Entry 1TQY (X-ray diffraction, 2.00 A resolution); this record covers chains A and B.

[Chain A]
Name: Actinorhodin polyketide putative beta-ketoacyl synthase 1
Source organism: Streptomyces coelicolor A3(2)
Notes: EC 2.3.1.-; fragment: Ketosynthase
Reference sequence: Q02059 (KASA_STRCO); residues 2-424 here correspond to UniProt positions 45-467 (UniProt number = residue number + 43)
Amino-acid sequence (424 residues; numbered 1 to 424; the number before each row is that of its first residue):
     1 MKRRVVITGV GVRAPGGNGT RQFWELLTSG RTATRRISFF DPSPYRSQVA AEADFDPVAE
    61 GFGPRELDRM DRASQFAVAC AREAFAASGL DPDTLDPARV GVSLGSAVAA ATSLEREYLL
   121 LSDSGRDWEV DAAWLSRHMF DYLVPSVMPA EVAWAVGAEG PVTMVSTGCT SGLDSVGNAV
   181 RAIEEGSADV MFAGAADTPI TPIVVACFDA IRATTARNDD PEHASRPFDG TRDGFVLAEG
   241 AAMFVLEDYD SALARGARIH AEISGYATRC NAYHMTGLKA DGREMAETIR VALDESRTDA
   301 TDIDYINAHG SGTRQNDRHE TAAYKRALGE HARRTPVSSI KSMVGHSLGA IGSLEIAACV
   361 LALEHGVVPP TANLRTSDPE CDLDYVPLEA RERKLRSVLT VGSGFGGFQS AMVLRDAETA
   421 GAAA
Unresolved in the structure: 1-2, 424
Covalently attached groups: acetyl group (ACE) linked to Cys169
Differences from the reference sequence: initiating methionine (1)
Ion coordination: Mg2+: Asn307, Ala308, Glu355, Thr400, Val401
Small-molecule neighbours: acetyl group (ACE): Gly168, Phe208, Leu348, Gly404, Phe405

[Chain B]
Name: Actinorhodin polyketide putative beta-ketoacyl synthase 2
Source organism: Streptomyces coelicolor A3(2)
Notes: EC 2.3.1.-; fragment: Chain Length Factor
Reference sequence: Q02062 (KASB_STRCO); numbering as in UniProt (aligned over 2-407)
Amino-acid sequence (415 residues; numbered -7 to 407; the number before each row is that of its first residue; numbers below 1 keep their minus sign (Met-7 is residue -7)):
    -7 MDYKDDDDKS VLITGVGVVA PNGLGLAPYW SAVLDGRHGL GPVTRFDVSR YPATLAGQID
    53 DFHAPDHIPG RLLPQTDPST RLALTAADWA LQDAKADPES LTDYDMGVVT ANACGGFDFT
   113 HREFRKLWSE GPKSVSVYES FAWFYAVNTG QISIRHGMRG PSSALVAEQA GGLDALGHAR
   173 RTIRRGTPLV VSGGVDSALD PWGWVSQIAS GRISTATDPD RAYLPFDERA AGYVPGEGGA
   233 ILVLEDSAAA EARGRHDAYG ELAGCASTFD PAPGSGRPAG LERAIRLALN DAGTGPEDVD
   293 VVFADGAGVP ELDAAEARAI GRVFGREGVP VTVPKTTTGR LYSGGGPLDV VTALMSLREG
   353 VIAPTAGVTS VPREYGIDLV LGEPRSTAPR TALVLARGRW GFNSAAVLRR FAPTP
Unresolved in the structure: -7 to 1, 404-407
Differences from the reference sequence: initiating methionine (-7); expression tag (-6 to 1)
Ion coordination: Na+: Pro13, Gln50

[How chain A and chain B interact]
Residue-residue contacts (146; chain A residue first):
  Pro44(A) with Pro124(B)
  Tyr45(A) with Pro124(B), hydrophobic
  Ala98(A) with Arg275(B)
  Val108(A) with Trp135(B)
  Leu114(A) with Trp135(B), hydrophobic; Trp194(B)
  Glu115(A) with Phe116(B); Leu119(B); Trp120(B), hydrogen bond
  Tyr118(A) with His113(B); Phe116(B); Arg117(B); Trp120(B); Trp194(B), hydrophobic
  Leu119(A) with Trp120(B)
  Leu121(A) with Trp194(B); Val197(B), hydrophobic
  Ser124(A) with Trp120(B)
  Gly125(A) with Arg117(B), hydrogen bond (backbone-side chain); Ser121(B)
  Arg126(A) with Arg117(B), hydrogen bond (backbone-side chain)
  Trp128(A) with His113(B); Arg114(B); Arg117(B); Pro193(B)
  Glu129(A) with Asp39(B), hydrogen bond (side chain-backbone); Arg42(B), salt bridge; Tyr43(B); Pro193(B)
  Val130(A) with Tyr43(B), hydrogen bond (backbone-side chain); Pro193(B); Trp194(B)
  Ala132(A) with Val197(B), hydrophobic
  Leu135(A) with Val197(B); Ala201(B), hydrophobic
  Ser136(A) with Ala201(B)
  Met139(A) with Trp194(B), hydrogen bond; Ser198(B); Ala201(B), hydrophobic
  Phe140(A) with Glu160(B); Ser198(B); Gln199(B); Ala201(B); Ser202(B); Arg391(B)
  Asp141(A) with Arg391(B), salt bridge; Trp392(B), hydrogen bond
  Leu143(A) with Ala105(B); Cys106(B); Phe109(B), hydrophobic; Tyr137(B); Gly195(B); Ser198(B)
  Val144(A) with Ala105(B); Glu160(B)
  Pro145(A) with Ala105(B); Tyr137(B)
  Ser146(A) with Val158(B); Ala159(B), hydrogen bond (side chain-backbone); Glu160(B), hydrogen bond (side chain-backbone); Phe394(B)
  Val147(A) with Trp392(B)
  Ala150(A) with Phe261(B), hydrophobic; Trp392(B), hydrophobic
  Ala153(A) with Phe261(B), hydrophobic
  Trp154(A) with Phe261(B); Ala264(B); Pro265(B); Trp392(B), hydrophobic
  Ala158(A) with Phe261(B)
  Glu159(A) with Thr260(B); Phe261(B), hydrogen bond (backbone-backbone); Pro263(B); Arg269(B), salt bridge; Arg275(B), salt bridge
  Gly160(A) with Ser259(B); Thr260(B); Phe261(B), hydrogen bond (backbone-backbone)
  Pro161(A) with Ser259(B)
  Val162(A) with Phe261(B), hydrophobic; Phe394(B)
  Thr163(A) with Val158(B)
  Met164(A) with Leu157(B); Val158(B), hydrogen bond (backbone-backbone)
  Val165(A) with Ser155(B); Ala156(B)
  Ser166(A) with Tyr137(B); Ala138(B); Ala156(B), hydrogen bond (backbone-backbone)
  Thr167(A) with Ala138(B); Ser155(B); Ala156(B)
  Asn178(A) with His170(B); Arg173(B), hydrogen bond
  Arg181(A) with Arg173(B); Arg177(B)
  Glu185(A) with Arg173(B), salt bridge
  Pro202(A) with Leu119(B); Trp120(B), hydrophobic
  Ile203(A) with Phe116(B), hydrophobic; Leu119(B); Glu131(B)
  Ala206(A) with Pro124(B), hydrophobic; Val127(B), hydrophobic
  Cys207(A) with Glu131(B); Ser132(B)
  Ala210(A) with Val127(B); Ser128(B); Val129(B)
  Ile211(A) with Val129(B); Ser132(B)
  Thr268(A) with Pro153(B)
  Arg269(A) with Tyr96(B); Arg151(B); Gly152(B); Pro153(B)
  Cys270(A) with Ser145(B); Met150(B); Arg151(B), hydrogen bond (backbone-backbone); Gly152(B); Ser154(B)
  Asn271(A) with Arg151(B), hydrogen bond (backbone-side chain)
  Ala272(A) with Ser145(B); Ile146(B), hydrophobic; Gly149(B); Met150(B); Arg151(B)
  Tyr273(A) with Ile146(B)
  His274(A) with Ile146(B)
  Met275(A) with Phe133(B), hydrophobic; Gly142(B); Gln143(B); Ile146(B), hydrophobic
  Thr276(A) with Phe133(B)
  Arg283(A) with Asp95(B), salt bridge; Tyr96(B), hydrogen bond; Arg151(B)
  Glu284(A) with Tyr96(B); Arg151(B), salt bridge
  Glu287(A) with Tyr96(B)
  Glu295(A) with Arg177(B), salt bridge
  Phe405(A) with Ser132(B); Phe136(B)
  Gly406(A) with Gly142(B)
  Phe408(A) with Ala138(B), hydrophobic; Thr141(B)
Also at the interface, not in a pair above, chain A (74 interface residues in all): Pro97, Ala107, Ala109, Ala111, Asp127, Arg137, Tyr142, Pro149, Gly168, Ala182
Also at the interface, not in a pair above, chain B (76 interface residues in all): Phe38, Gln67, Asp110, Glu115, Lys125, Val139, Asp192, Ile200, Tyr225, Asp262, Tyr334

[Overview]
Chain A and chain B form an interface of 74 and 76 residues respectively, with 17 hydrogen bonds and 8 salt
bridges. Polar pairs include Glu129(A)-Arg42(B), Asp141(A)-Arg391(B) and Glu159(A)-Arg269(B). Acetyl group is
covalently linked to Cys169(A).
Here chain A is Actinorhodin polyketide putative beta-ketoacyl synthase 1 and chain B is Actinorhodin
polyketide putative beta-ketoacyl synthase 2, both from Streptomyces coelicolor A3(2). Entry 1TQY (The
Actinorhodin Ketosynthase/Chain Length Factor) was determined by X-ray diffraction.
